PDB entry 7B2P | electron microscopy, 3.43 A resolution | chains B and D of the 4 polymer chains in the assembly

== Chain B ==
Molecule: Complement C4 alpha chain
From: Homo sapiens
Reference sequence: P0C0L4 (CO4A_HUMAN); residue numbers follow UniProt; this construct covers 680-1446
Sequence (767 residues; numbered 680 to 1446; the number before each row is that of its first residue):
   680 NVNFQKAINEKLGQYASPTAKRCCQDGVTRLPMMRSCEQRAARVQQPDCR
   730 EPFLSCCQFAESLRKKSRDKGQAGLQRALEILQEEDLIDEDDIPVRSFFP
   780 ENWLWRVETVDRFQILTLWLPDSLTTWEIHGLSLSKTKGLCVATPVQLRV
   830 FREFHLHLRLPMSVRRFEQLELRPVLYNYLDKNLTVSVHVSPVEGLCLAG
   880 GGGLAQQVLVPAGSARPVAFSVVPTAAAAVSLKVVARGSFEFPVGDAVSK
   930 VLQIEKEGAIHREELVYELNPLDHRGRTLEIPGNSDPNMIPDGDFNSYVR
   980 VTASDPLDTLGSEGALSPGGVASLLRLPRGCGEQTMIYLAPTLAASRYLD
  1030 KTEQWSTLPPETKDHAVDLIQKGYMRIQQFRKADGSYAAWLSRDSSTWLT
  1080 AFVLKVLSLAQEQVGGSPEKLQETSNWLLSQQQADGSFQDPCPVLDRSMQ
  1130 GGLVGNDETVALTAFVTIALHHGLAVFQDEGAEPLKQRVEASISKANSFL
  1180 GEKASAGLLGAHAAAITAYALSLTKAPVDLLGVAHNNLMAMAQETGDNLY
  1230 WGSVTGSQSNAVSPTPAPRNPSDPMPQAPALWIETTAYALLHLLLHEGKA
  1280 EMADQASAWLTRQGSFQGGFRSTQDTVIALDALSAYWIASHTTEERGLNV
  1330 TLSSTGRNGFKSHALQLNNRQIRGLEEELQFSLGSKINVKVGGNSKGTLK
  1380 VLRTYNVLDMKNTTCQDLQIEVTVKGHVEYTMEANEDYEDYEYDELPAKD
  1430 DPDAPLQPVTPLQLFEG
Not modelled in the structure: 680-765, 986-993, 1231-1255, 1349-1353, 1414-1446
Glycans and other covalent adducts: N-acetylglucosamine (NAG) linked to N862, N1328, N1391
Sequence notes: variant S1201 (Thr in P0C0L4)
Curated features (UniProtKB/Swiss-Prot):
  - site: R756, A757 (Cleavage)
  - modified residue: S918 (Phosphoserine), Y1417 (Sulfotyrosine), Y1420 (Sulfotyrosine), Y1422 (Sulfotyrosine)
  - glycosylation: N862 (N-linked (GlcNAc...) asparagine), T1244 (O-linked (GalNAc...) threonine), N1328 (N-linked (GlcNAc...) (complex) asparagine), N1391 (N-linked (GlcNAc...) asparagine)
  - cross-link: C1010 to Q1013 (Isoglutamyl cysteine thioester (Cys-Gln))

== Chain D ==
Molecule: Nanobody B5
From: Lama glama
Notes: antibody fragment or engineered binder
Sequence (140 residues; row label = number of the first residue in the row):
     1 EVQLVESGGGLVQPGGSLRLSCAASGFTFSSYHMSWVRQAPGKGLEWISV
    51 INDSGDLTRYADSVKGRFTISRDNAKNTLYLQMNSLQPEDTAVYSCLKSS
   101 DFYSYSNADSRGQGTQVTVSSHGSGLVPRGSGGGHHHHHH
Not modelled in the structure: 1, 121-140
Disulfide bonds: C22-C96

== How chain B and chain D interact ==
Contacting residue pairs - 32 pairs, chain B then chain D:
  F777(B) with T58(D); R59(D); Y103(D)
  P779(B) with Y103(D)
  W782(B) with D101(D); Y103(D), hydrophobic
  L783(B) with D101(D), hydrogen bond (backbone-side chain); S104(D)
  W784(B) with D101(D), hydrogen bond (backbone-side chain)
  R785(B) with S100(D); S104(D), hydrogen bond (side chain-backbone); Y105(D); S106(D); D109(D), salt bridge
  E787(B) with S106(D), hydrogen bond
  Q793(B) with S106(D), hydrogen bond
  I794(B) with N107(D), hydrogen bond (backbone-backbone)
  L795(B) with Y105(D); S106(D)
  T796(B) with S104(D); Y105(D), hydrogen bond (backbone-backbone)
  L797(B) with Y103(D)
  W798(B) with W47(D); I48(D); R59(D); Y60(D); A61(D); Y103(D), hydrogen bond (backbone-backbone)
  L799(B) with R59(D)
  P800(B) with R59(D); Y103(D), hydrophobic
  D801(B) with R59(D), salt bridge
Other interface residues (no listed pair), chain D (17 interface residues in all): L57, S99, F102
Interface features reported in the paper:
  - residue pairs: F777(B)-R59(D) (cation-pi contact), W798(B)-R59(D) (cation-pi contact), D801(B)-R59(D) (salt bridge)
  - epitope / paratope residues, chain B: F777(B), P779(B), W782(B), L795(B), T796(B), L797(B), W798(B), L799(B), P800(B), D801(B)
  - epitope / paratope residues, chain D: L57(D), R59(D), F102(D), Y103(D), S104(D), Y105(D), S106(D)

== In short ==
The interface between chain B and chain D involves 16 residues on one side and 17 on the other; the contacts
include 8 hydrogen bonds and 2 salt bridges. Among the polar pairs are R785(B)-D109(D), D801(B)-R59(D) and
L783(B)-D101(D). The paper describes cation-pi contacts between F777(B) and R59(D) and W798(B) and R59(D); a
salt bridge between D801(B) and R59(D). From the paper: epitope/paratope residues F777(B), P779(B) and L57(D)
among others.
Here chain B is Complement C4 alpha chain (Homo sapiens) and chain D is Nanobody B5 (Lama glama). Entry 7B2P
(Cryo-EM structure of complement C4b in complex with nanobody B5) was determined by electron microscopy,
deposited together with 7B2M and 7B2Q.
